PDB entry 7UZY | electron microscopy, 4.05 A resolution (low resolution: residue-level contacts below are approximate; hydrogen-bond / salt-bridge calls are withheld) | chains A and B of the 11 polymer chains in the assembly

== Chain A (and B) ==
Molecule: CRISPR system Cms endoribonuclease Csm3
Source organism: Staphylococcus epidermidis RP62A
Notes: chain B of this document is another copy of the same molecule, construct and numbering; everything in this record applies to it too
Reference sequence: Q5HK91 (Q5HK91_STAEQ); residues 1-214 here = UniProt positions 1-214
Chain sequence (214 residues; each row starts with the number of its first residue):
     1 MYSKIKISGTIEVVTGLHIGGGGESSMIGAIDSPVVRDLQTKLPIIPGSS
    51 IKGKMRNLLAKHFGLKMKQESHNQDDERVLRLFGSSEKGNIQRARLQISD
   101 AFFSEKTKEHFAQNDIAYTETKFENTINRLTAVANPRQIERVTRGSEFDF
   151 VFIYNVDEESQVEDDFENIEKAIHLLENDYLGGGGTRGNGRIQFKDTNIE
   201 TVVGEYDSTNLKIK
Unresolved in the structure: 1, 24-31 (chain B: 1, 24-32, 64-75)

== Chain A / chain B interface ==
Residue-residue contacts - 35 pairs, chain A then chain B:
  Y2(A) - L58(B)
  Y2(A) - K61(B)
  Y2(A) - L175(B)
  K4(A) - N178(B)
  G21(A) - F123(B)
  V36(A) - K122(B)
  R37(A) - E120(B)
  D38(A) - R144(B)
  L39(A) - I116(B)
  Q40(A) - I116(B)
  Q40(A) - R144(B)
  G48(A) - R187(B)
  S49(A) - R187(B)
  K52(A) - T186(B)
  K52(A) - R187(B)
  N57(A) - R129(B)
  E70(A) - R129(B)
  E70(A) - L130(B)
  N73(A) - R129(B)
  A94(A) - T186(B)
  L96(A) - T186(B)
  Q97(A) - Y180(B)
  Q97(A) - T186(B)
  I98(A) - T186(B)
  I98(A) - R187(B)
  I98(A) - G188(B)
  S99(A) - R191(B)
  D100(A) - T15(B)
  D100(A) - G188(B)
  F102(A) - R144(B)
  V151(A) - R191(B)
  V202(A) - N178(B)
  V203(A) - H174(B)
  V203(A) - L175(B)
  V203(A) - N178(B)
Also at the interface, not in a pair above, chain A (30 interface residues in all): T41, R56, A60, M67, S71, R93
Also at the interface, not in a pair above, chain B (27 interface residues in all): V14, H62, T119, I127, N128, R141, G145, D179, G185

== Overview ==
30 residues of chain A face 27 of chain B across their interface.
Both chains are CRISPR system Cms endoribonuclease Csm3 (Staphylococcus epidermidis RP62A). Entry 7UZY
(Staphylococcus epidermidis RP62A CRISPR effector complex with non-self target RNA 2) was determined by
electron microscopy, deposited together with 7UZW, 7UZX, 7UZZ, 7V00, 7V01 and 7V02.
